Entry 7WGH (X-ray diffraction, 2.36 A resolution); this record covers chain A.

Chain A:
Protein: Squalene synthase
Source organism: Aspergillus flavus
Notes: EC 2.5.1.21
UniProt: A0A364LX79 (A0A364LX79_ASPFL); residues 1-470 here = UniProt positions 1-470
Sequence (470 residues; each row starts with the number of its first residue):
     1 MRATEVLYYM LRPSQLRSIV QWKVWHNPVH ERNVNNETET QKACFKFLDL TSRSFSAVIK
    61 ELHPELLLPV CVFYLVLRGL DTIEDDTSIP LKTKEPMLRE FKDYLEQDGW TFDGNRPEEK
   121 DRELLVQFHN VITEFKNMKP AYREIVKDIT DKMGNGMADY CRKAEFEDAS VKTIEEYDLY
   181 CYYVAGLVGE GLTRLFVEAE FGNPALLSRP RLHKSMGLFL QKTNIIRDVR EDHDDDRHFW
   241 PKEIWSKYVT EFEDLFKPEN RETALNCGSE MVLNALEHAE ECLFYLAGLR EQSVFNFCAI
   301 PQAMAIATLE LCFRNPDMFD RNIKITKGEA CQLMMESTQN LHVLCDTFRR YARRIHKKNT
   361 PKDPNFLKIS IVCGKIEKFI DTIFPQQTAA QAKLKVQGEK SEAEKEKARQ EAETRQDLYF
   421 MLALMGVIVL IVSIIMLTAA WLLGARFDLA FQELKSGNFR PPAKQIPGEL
Not modelled in the structure: 1-35, 386-470
Small-molecule neighbours:
  - farnesyl thiopyrophosphate (FPS; S-[(2E,6E)-3,7,11-trimethyldodeca-2,6,10-trienyl] trihydrogen thiodiphosphate), molecule 1: F55, I59, F73, Y74, L77, R78, D81, M153, V184, V188, L192, F297
  - farnesyl thiopyrophosphate (FPS), molecule 2: F55, A185, V188, G189, L192, T193, H213, M216, G217, L220, Q221, N224, Y285, C298
  - pyrophosphate (POP), molecule 1: T51, S52, R53, S54, F55, Y74, R78
  - pyrophosphate (POP), molecule 2: R78, D81, D85, Y180, R237

Summary:
Chain A binds pyrophosphate and farnesyl thiopyrophosphate.
Chain A is Squalene synthase (Aspergillus flavus); the structure, Crystal structure of AflSQS from Aspergillus
flavus in complex with FSPP, was determined by X-ray diffraction (same publication as 7WGI).
